Entry 4JI4 (X-ray diffraction, 3.69 A resolution); this record covers chains A and D of the 21 polymer chains in the assembly.

# Chain A
Molecule: 16S rRNA
Source organism: Thermus thermophilus
Sequence (1522 nucleotides; row label = number of the first residue in the row; note: 42 numbers in that range are skipped by the numbering (no residue carries them; nothing is unmodelled there); a row labelled like 190A-190L holds insertion residues (190A, then the next letters in order); numbering starts at 0):
     0 UUUGUUGGAG AGUUUGAUCC UGGCUCAGGG UGAACGCUGG CGGCGUGCCU AAGACAUGCA
    60 AGUCGUGCGG G
    73 CCGCGGGGUU UU
    88 ACUCCG
    95 UGGUC
   101 AGCGGCGGAC GGGUGAGUAA CGCGUGGGU
  129A G
   130 ACCUACCCGG AAGAGGGGGA CAACCCGGGG AAACUCGGGC UAAUCCCCCA UGUGGACCCG
   190 C
190A-190L CCCUUGGGGUGU
   191 GUCCAAAGGG CUUU
   216 GCCCGCUUCC GGAUGGGCCC GCGUCCCAUC AGCUAGUUGG UGGGGUAAUG GCCCACCAAG
   276 GCGACGACGG GUAGCCGGUC UGAGAGGAUG GCCGGCCACA GGGGCACUGA GACACGGGCC
   336 CCACUCCUAC GGGAGGCAGC AGUUAGGAAU CUUCCGCAAU GGGCGCAAGC CUGACGGAGC
   396 GACGCCGCUU GGAGGAAGAA GCCCUUCGGG GUGUAAACUC CUGAA
   442 CCCGGGACGA AACCCCCGAC GA
   474 GGGGACUGAC GGUACCGGG
   494 GUAAUAGCGC CGGCCAACUC CGUGCCAGCA GCCGCGGUAA UACGGAGGGC GCGAGCGUUA
   554 CCCGGAUUCA CUGGGCGUAA AGGGCGUGUA GGCGGCCUGG GGCGUCCCAU GUGAAAGACC
   614 ACGGCUCAAC CGUGGGGGAG CGUGGGAUAC GCUCAGGCUA GACGGUGGGA GAGGGUGGUG
   674 GAAUUCCCGG AGUAGCGGUG AAAUGCGCAG AUACCGGGAG GAACGCCGAU GGCGAAGGCA
   734 GCCACCUGGU CCACCCGUGA CGCUGAGGCG CGAAAGCGUG GGGAGCAAAC CGGAUUAGAU
   794 ACCCGGGUAG UCCACGCCCU AAACGAUGCG CGCUAGGUCU CUGGGUCU
   848 CCUGGGGGCC GAAGCUAACG CGUUAAGCGC GCCGCCUGGG GAGUACGGCC GCAAGGCUGA
   908 AACUCAAAGG AAUUGACGGG GGCCCGCACA AGCGGUGGAG CAUGUGGUUU AAUUCGAAGX
   968 AACGCGAAGA ACCUUACCAG GCCUUGACAU GCUAGG
 1003A G
  1004 AACCCGGGUG AAAGCCUGGG GUGCCCC
1030A-1030D GCGA
  1031 GGGGAGCCCU AGCACAGGUG CUGCAUGGCC GUCGUCAGCU CGUGCCGUGA GGUGUUGGGU
  1091 UAAGUCCCGC AACGAGCGCA ACCCCCGCCG UUAGUUGCCA GCGGUUCGGC CGGGCACUCU
  1151 AACGGGACUG CCCGCGAAA
  1171 GCGGGAGGAA GGAGGGGACG ACGUCUGGUC AGCAUGGCCC UUACGGCCUG GGCGACACAC
  1231 GUGCUACAAU GCCCACUACA AAGCGAUGCC ACCCGGCAAC GGGGAGCUAA UCGCAAAAAG
  1291 GUGGGCCCAG UUCGGAUUGG GGUCUGCAAC CCGACCCCAU GAAGCCGGAA UCGCUAGUAA
  1351 UCGCGGAUCA G
 1361A C
  1362 CAUGCCGCGG UGAAUACGUU CCCGGGCCUU GUACACACXG CCXGUXACGC CAUGGGAGCG
  1422 GGCUCUACCC GAAGUCGCCG GG
  1446 AGCCUACGGG
  1459 CAGGCGCCGA GGGUAGGGCC CGUGACUGGG GUGAAGUCGU AACAAGGUAG CUGUACCGGA
  1519 AGGUGCGGCU GGAUCCACUC CUUUCU
Not modelled in the structure: 0-4, 1534-1538
Modified positions: PSU (pseudouridine-5'-monophosphate) at position 516, 7MG (7N-methyl-8-hydroguanosine-5'-monophosphate) at position 527, M2G (N2-dimethylguanosine-5'-monophosphate) at position 966, 5MC (5-methylcytidine-5'-monophosphate) at position 967, 2MG (2N-methylguanosine-5'-monophosphate) at position 1207, 5MC (5-methylcytidine-5'-monophosphate) at position 1400, 4OC (4n,o2'-methylcytidine-5'-monophosphate) at position 1402, 5MC (5-methylcytidine-5'-monophosphate) at position 1404, 5MC (5-methylcytidine-5'-monophosphate) at position 1407, UR3 (3-methyluridine-5'-monophoshate) at position 1498, MA6 (6N-dimethyladenosine-5'-monophoshate) at position 1518, MA6 (6N-dimethyladenosine-5'-monophoshate) at position 1519, PSU (pseudouridine-5'-monophosphate) at position 1540, PSU (pseudouridine-5'-monophosphate) at position 1541
Construct notes: conflict U1490 (C2113 in M26923.1), C1534 (A2157 in M26923.1), A1535 (C2158 in M26923.1)
Ion coordination: Mg2+ site 1 near U5 (its only coordinating residue here); Mg2+ site 2 near U12 (its only coordinating residue here); Mg2+ site 3 near G21 (its only coordinating residue here); Mg2+ site 4: G46, G394; Mg2+ site 5: C48, G115; Mg2+ site 6 near A53 (its only coordinating residue here); Mg2+ site 7: A59, C386, U387; Mg2+ site 8: U62, G105; Mg2+ site 9 near C89 (its only coordinating residue here); Mg2+ site 10 near C92 (its only coordinating residue here); Mg2+ site 11 near G107 (its only coordinating residue here); Mg2+ site 12 near A109 (its only coordinating residue here); 105 more Mg2+ sites not listed
Reported in the primary citation:
  - conformationally variable residues: G1491

# Chain D
Name: Ribosomal protein S4
Source organism: Thermus thermophilus
Reference sequence: P80373 (RS4_THET8); residue numbers follow UniProt; this construct covers 1-209
Sequence (209 residues; each row starts with the number of its first residue):
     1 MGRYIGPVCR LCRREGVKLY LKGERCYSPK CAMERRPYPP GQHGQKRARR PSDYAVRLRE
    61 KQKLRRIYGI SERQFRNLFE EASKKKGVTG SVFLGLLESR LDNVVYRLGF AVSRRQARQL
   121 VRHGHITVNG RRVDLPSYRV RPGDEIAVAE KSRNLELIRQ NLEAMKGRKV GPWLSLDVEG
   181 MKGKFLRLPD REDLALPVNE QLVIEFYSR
Not modelled in the structure: 1
Ion coordination: Zn2+: Cys9, Cys12, Cys26, Cys31; Mg2+: Ser83, Gly87, Thr89
Swiss-Prot annotation at these positions:
  - binding site (Zn(2+)): Cys9, Cys12, Cys26, Cys31

# Chain A / chain D interface
Pairs across the interface - 119 pairs, chain A then chain D:
  A8(A) with Glu205(D), hydrogen bond to the base; Ser208(D), base contact; Arg209(D), hydrogen bond to the base
  A26(A) with Arg209(D), hydrogen bond to the sugar
  G28(A) with Arg76(D), salt bridge to the phosphate
  C400(A) with Arg73(D), phosphate contact
  C401(A) with Arg73(D), salt bridge to the phosphate; Asn77(D), hydrogen bond to the phosphate
  G402(A) with Gln74(D), phosphate contact; Leu135(D), sugar contact; Ser137(D), hydrogen bond to the phosphate
  C403(A) with Arg3(D), salt bridge to the phosphate; Gln74(D), hydrogen bond to the phosphate; Arg118(D), salt bridge to the phosphate; Arg122(D), hydrogen bond to the sugar; Pro136(D), phosphate contact; Ser137(D), hydrogen bond to the phosphate
  U404(A) with Gly2(D), hydrogen bond to the base; Arg3(D), salt bridge to the phosphate; Arg118(D), salt bridge to the phosphate; Arg122(D), sugar contact
  U405(A) with Gly2(D), hydrogen bond to the base
  G406(A) with Ile5(D), sugar contact; Gln119(D), base contact
  G407(A) with Arg115(D), salt bridge to the phosphate; Gln116(D), hydrogen bond to the sugar; Gln119(D), sugar contact
  A408(A) with Leu21(D), phosphate contact; Lys22(D), phosphate contact; Glu24(D), hydrogen bond to the sugar; Ser113(D), hydrogen bond to the phosphate; Gln116(D), hydrogen bond to the sugar
  G409(A) with Lys22(D), salt bridge to the phosphate; Glu24(D), phosphate contact; Arg25(D), phosphate contact
  G410(A) with Lys22(D), base contact; Arg25(D), salt bridge to the phosphate
  A411(A) with Arg25(D), salt bridge to the phosphate; Lys30(D), salt bridge to the phosphate
  A412(A) with Arg35(D), base contact
  G413(A) with Ala32(D), base contact; Arg36(D), hydrogen bond to the base
  G425(A) with Tyr38(D), hydrogen bond to the phosphate; Gln45(D), phosphate contact
  G426(A) with Arg36(D), salt bridge to the phosphate; Tyr38(D), hydrogen bond to the phosphate; Gly41(D), phosphate contact; Gln42(D), sugar contact
  U427(A) with Arg13(D), salt bridge to the phosphate; Arg36(D), salt bridge to the phosphate; Pro40(D), phosphate contact; Gly41(D), hydrogen bond to the phosphate
  G428(A) with Pro7(D), sugar contact; Arg10(D), salt bridge to the phosphate; Arg36(D), hydrogen bond to the sugar
  U429(A) with Lys22(D), hydrogen bond to the sugar; Arg25(D), hydrogen bond to the sugar; Ala32(D), phosphate contact; Arg36(D), salt bridge to the phosphate
  A430(A) with Pro7(D), phosphate contact; Val8(D), hydrogen bond to the phosphate; Cys9(D), hydrogen bond to the phosphate; Arg10(D), phosphate contact
  C436(A) with Leu155(D), sugar contact; Glu156(D), sugar contact; Leu157(D), sugar contact
  U437(A) with Gln119(D), hydrogen bond to the base; His123(D), hydrogen bond to the sugar; His125(D), hydrogen bond to the sugar; Leu155(D), phosphate contact
  G438(A) with His123(D), sugar contact; His125(D), salt bridge to the phosphate
  A439(A) with His123(D), salt bridge to the phosphate
  C489(A) with Arg132(D), salt bridge to the phosphate
  G490(A) with Arg132(D), salt bridge to the phosphate
  A496(A) with Gln119(D), base contact
  A499(A) with Gly2(D), base contact
  C508(A) with Arg209(D), salt bridge to the phosphate
  A509(A) with Ser52(D), hydrogen bond to the phosphate; Tyr54(D), phosphate contact; Ala55(D), sugar contact; Arg59(D), sugar contact
  C511(A) with His43(D), hydrogen bond to the phosphate
  U512(A) with Gln42(D), hydrogen bond to the sugar; His43(D), hydrogen bond to the sugar; Lys46(D), salt bridge to the phosphate
  G540(A) with Gln42(D), base contact
  G541(A) with Gly41(D), sugar contact; Gln42(D), hydrogen bond to the sugar
  G542(A) with Arg10(D), salt bridge to the phosphate; Arg14(D), hydrogen bond to the phosphate; Pro40(D), phosphate contact; Gly41(D), sugar contact
  C543(A) with Arg10(D), salt bridge to the phosphate; Arg14(D), salt bridge to the phosphate; Arg59(D), hydrogen bond to the phosphate
  G544(A) with Leu58(D), phosphate contact; Arg59(D), salt bridge to the phosphate; Gln62(D), phosphate contact; Arg66(D), salt bridge to the phosphate
  C545(A) with Lys61(D), phosphate contact; Gln62(D), phosphate contact; Arg65(D), salt bridge to the phosphate; Glu72(D), phosphate contact
  G546(A) with Tyr4(D), base contact; Ser71(D), phosphate contact; Glu72(D), hydrogen bond to the phosphate; Arg73(D), hydrogen bond to the phosphate
  A547(A) with Gly2(D), hydrogen bond to the phosphate; Arg3(D), salt bridge to the phosphate
  C612(A) with Lys84(D), salt bridge to the phosphate
  C613(A) with Lys84(D), salt bridge to the phosphate
  A614(A) with Lys85(D), salt bridge to the phosphate
  U619(A) with Val133(D), sugar contact; Asp134(D), hydrogen bond to the base; Leu135(D), base contact
  C620(A) with Leu135(D), base contact; Ser137(D), sugar contact; Tyr138(D), sugar contact
Other interface residues (no listed pair), chain A (50 interface residues in all): G491, G616
Other interface residues (no listed pair), chain D (70 interface residues in all): Gly6, Gly23, Arg57, Arg139, Arg141, Lys151, Phe206

# Overview
50 residues of chain A and 70 residues of chain D are in contact, with 37 hydrogen bonds and 32 salt bridges.
Polar contacts include A8(A)-Glu205(D), A8(A)-Arg209(D) and U404(A)-Gly2(D). G46(A) and G394(A) form the Mg2+
site 4. From UniProt: 4 Zn2+-binding residues on chain D. The paper reports conformational variability at
G1491(A).
Chain A is 16S rRNA and chain D is Ribosomal protein S4, both from Thermus thermophilus; the structure,
Crystal Structure of 30S ribosomal subunit from Thermus thermophilus, was determined by X-ray diffraction
(same publication as 4JI0, 4JI1, 4JI2, 4JI3, 4JI5, 4JI6, 4JI7 and 4JI8).
